PDB entry 5IOH | X-ray diffraction, 2.57 A resolution | chains A and B

[Chain A]
Molecule: Serine/threonine-protein phosphatase PP1-alpha catalytic subunit
From: Homo sapiens
Notes: EC 3.1.3.16
UniProtKB: P62136 (PP1A_HUMAN); residues 7-300 here = UniProt positions 7-300
Chain sequence (299 residues; row label = number of the first residue in the row):
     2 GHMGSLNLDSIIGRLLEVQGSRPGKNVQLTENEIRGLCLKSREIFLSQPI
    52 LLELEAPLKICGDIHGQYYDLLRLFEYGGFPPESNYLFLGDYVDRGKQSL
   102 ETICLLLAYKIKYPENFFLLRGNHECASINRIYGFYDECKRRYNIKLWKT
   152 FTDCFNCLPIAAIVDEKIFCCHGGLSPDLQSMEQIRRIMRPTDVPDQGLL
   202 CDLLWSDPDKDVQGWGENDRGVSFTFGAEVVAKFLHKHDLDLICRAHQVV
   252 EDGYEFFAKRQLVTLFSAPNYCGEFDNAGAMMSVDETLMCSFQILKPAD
Unresolved in the structure: 2-6, 300
Sequence notes: expression tag (2-6)
Swiss-Prot annotation at these positions:
  - active site: His-125 (Proton donor)
  - binding site (Mn(2+)): Asp-64, His-66, Asp-92, Asn-124, His-173, His-248
  - modified residue: Ser-22 (Phosphoserine)
  - mutagenesis: Pro-50 (P50R: Promotes SMP complex formation), Ala-57 (A57P: No effect on SMP complex formation), Glu-184 (E184A: Promotes SMP complex formation), Arg-188 (R188A: Abolishes SMP complex formation)
From the paper describing this entry:
  - mutagenesis - Q20R: increased binding to Cell division cycle-associated protein 2 (chain B)
  - mutagenesis - Q20R: increased localization
  - specificity-determining residues: Gln-20

[Chain B]
Molecule: Cell division cycle-associated protein 2
From: Homo sapiens
UniProtKB: Q69YH5 (CDCA2_HUMAN); residue numbers follow UniProt; this construct covers 383-441
Chain sequence (64 residues; row label = number of the first residue in the row):
   378 GAMGYAFLNMRKRKRVTFGEDLSPEVFDESLPANTPLRKGGTPVCKKDFS
   428 GLSSLLLEQSPVPE
Unresolved in the structure: 378-390, 424-441
Sequence notes: expression tag (378-382)
Swiss-Prot annotation at these positions:
  - modified residue: Ser-400 (Phosphoserine), Ser-407 (Phosphoserine), Thr-412 (Phosphothreonine), Ser-437 (Phosphoserine)
  - mutagenesis: Val-393 to Phe-395 (Abolishes interaction with PPP1CC but not subcellular location)
From the paper describing this entry:
  - post-translational modification sites: Thr-394
  - post-translational modification sites: Ser-400, Thr-412, Thr-419 (citing earlier work)
  - mutagenesis - S400D/T412D/T419D: decreased binding to PP1gamma
  - mutagenesis - S400D/T412D/T419D: decreased localization

[Chain A / chain B interface]
Contacting residue pairs (64):
  Gln-20(A) / Pro-409(B)
  Gln-20(A) / Ala-410(B)  hydrogen bond (backbone-backbone)
  Gln-20(A) / Asn-411(B)  hydrogen bond (backbone-backbone)
  Gly-21(A) / Pro-409(B)
  Gly-21(A) / Asn-411(B)
  Ser-22(A) / Pro-409(B)
  Pro-24(A) / Glu-406(B)
  Pro-24(A) / Ser-407(B)
  Pro-24(A) / Leu-408(B)
  Pro-24(A) / Pro-409(B)
  Tyr-70(A) / Ala-410(B)
  Asp-71(A) / Phe-404(B)
  Leu-73(A) / Ala-410(B)  hydrophobic
  Arg-74(A) / Phe-404(B)
  Arg-74(A) / Asp-405(B)  hydrogen bond (side chain-backbone)
  Arg-74(A) / Glu-406(B)
  Arg-74(A) / Leu-408(B)  hydrogen bond (side chain-backbone)
  Arg-74(A) / Ala-410(B)
  Glu-77(A) / Ala-410(B)
  Glu-77(A) / Asn-411(B)
  Tyr-78(A) / Ser-400(B)  hydrogen bond (side chain-backbone)
  Tyr-78(A) / Glu-402(B)
  Tyr-78(A) / Gly-417(B)
  Tyr-78(A) / Gly-418(B)  hydrogen bond (side chain-backbone)
  Asp-166(A) / Lys-391(B)  salt bridge
  Lys-168(A) / Lys-391(B)
  Lys-168(A) / Arg-392(B)
  Ile-169(A) / Val-393(B)  hydrophobic
  Asp-242(A) / Arg-392(B)  salt bridge
  Asp-242(A) / Val-393(B)  hydrogen bond (side chain-backbone)
  Phe-257(A) / Phe-395(B)  hydrophobic
  Arg-261(A) / Phe-395(B)
  Pro-270(A) / Phe-404(B)  hydrophobic
  Ser-284(A) / Pro-420(B)
  Glu-287(A) / Lys-391(B)  hydrogen bond (backbone-side chain)
  Thr-288(A) / Arg-392(B)
  Leu-289(A) / Lys-391(B)
  Leu-289(A) / Arg-392(B)
  Leu-289(A) / Val-393(B)
  Leu-289(A) / Thr-394(B)  hydrogen bond (backbone-backbone)
  Met-290(A) / Thr-394(B)
  Met-290(A) / Phe-395(B)
  Met-290(A) / Gly-396(B)
  Met-290(A) / Val-421(B)
  Cys-291(A) / Thr-394(B)  hydrogen bond (backbone-backbone)
  Cys-291(A) / Phe-395(B)
  Cys-291(A) / Gly-396(B)  hydrogen bond (backbone-backbone)
  Ser-292(A) / Leu-399(B)
  Ser-292(A) / Pro-420(B)
  Phe-293(A) / Phe-395(B)  hydrophobic
  Gln-294(A) / Leu-399(B)
  Gln-294(A) / Gly-418(B)  hydrogen bond (side chain-backbone)
  Gln-294(A) / Pro-420(B)
  Ile-295(A) / Pro-401(B)
  Ile-295(A) / Glu-402(B)  hydrogen bond (backbone-backbone)
  Leu-296(A) / Glu-402(B)
  Leu-296(A) / Phe-404(B)  hydrophobic
  Lys-297(A) / Pro-401(B)
  Lys-297(A) / Glu-402(B)  hydrogen bond (backbone-backbone)
  Lys-297(A) / Val-403(B)
  Lys-297(A) / Phe-404(B)  hydrogen bond (backbone-backbone)
  Pro-298(A) / Phe-404(B)
  Ala-299(A) / Phe-404(B)  hydrogen bond (backbone-backbone)
  Ala-299(A) / Leu-414(B)  hydrophobic
Also at the interface, not in a pair above, chain A (33 interface residues in all): Leu-243, Tyr-255
Also at the interface, not in a pair above, chain B (27 interface residues in all): Asp-398, Thr-419, Lys-423

[Summary]
The interface between chain A and chain B involves 33 residues on one side and 27 on the other; the contacts
include 16 hydrogen bonds and 2 salt bridges. Polar contacts include Asp-166(A)/Lys-391(B),
Asp-242(A)/Arg-392(B) and Arg-74(A)/Asp-405(B). The paper reports that Q20R of chain A increases binding to
Cell division cycle-associated protein 2 (chain B); the specificity determinant Gln-20(A).
Here chain A is Serine/threonine-protein phosphatase PP1-alpha catalytic subunit and chain B is Cell division
cycle-associated protein 2, both from Homo sapiens. Entry 5IOH (RepoMan-PP1a (protein phosphatase 1, alpha
isoform) holoenzyme complex) was determined by X-ray diffraction together with 5INB and 5J28 from the same
study.
